3O1F - chain A; structure by X-ray diffraction, 1.40 A resolution.

== Chain A ==
Name: ATP-dependent Clp protease adapter protein clpS
From: Escherichia coli
Reference sequence: D3QP81 (D3QP81_ECOCB); numbering as in UniProt (aligned over 26-106)
Sequence (81 residues; row label = number of the first residue in the row):
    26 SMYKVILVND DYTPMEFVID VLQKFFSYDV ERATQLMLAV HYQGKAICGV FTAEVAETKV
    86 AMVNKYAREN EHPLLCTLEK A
Modified positions: Met87 (methionine sulfoxide; SME)
From the paper describing this entry:
  - conformationally variable residues (side-chain flip): His66
  - mutagenesis - H66A (9-fold): decreased binding to ClpA6
  - mutagenesis - H66A: decreased binding to N-end substrate

== Overview ==
The paper reports that H66A reduces binding to ClpA6; conformational variability at His66.
Chain A is ATP-dependent Clp protease adapter protein clpS (Escherichia coli); the structure, P1 crystal form
of E. coli ClpS at 1.4 A resolution, was determined by X-ray diffraction (same publication as 3O2B, 3O2H and
3O2O).
